Entry 9E1U (electron microscopy, 3.10 A resolution); this record covers chains E and I of the 11 polymer chains in the assembly.

== Chain E ==
Protein: Histone H3.2
From: Xenopus laevis
UniProt: P84233 (H32_XENLA); residues 0-135 here correspond to UniProt positions 1-136 (UniProt number = residue number + 1)
Amino-acid sequence (136 residues; row label = number of the first residue in the row; numbering starts at 0):
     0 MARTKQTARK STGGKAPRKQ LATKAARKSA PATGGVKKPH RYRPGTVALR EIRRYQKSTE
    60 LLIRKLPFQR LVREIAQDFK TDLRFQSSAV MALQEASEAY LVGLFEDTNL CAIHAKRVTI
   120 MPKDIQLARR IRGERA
Not modelled in the structure: 0-37, 134-135
Swiss-Prot annotation at these positions:
  - modified residue: Arg2 (Asymmetric dimethylarginine), Thr3 (Phosphothreonine), Lys4 (Allysine), Gln5 (5-glutamyl dopamine), Thr6 (Phosphothreonine), Arg8 (Citrulline), Lys9 (N6,N6,N6-trimethyllysine), Ser10 (ADP-ribosylserine), Thr11 (Phosphothreonine), Lys14 (N6-(2-hydroxyisobutyryl)lysine), Arg17 (Asymmetric dimethylarginine), Lys18 (N6-(2-hydroxyisobutyryl)lysine), Lys23 (N6-(2-hydroxyisobutyryl)lysine), Arg26 (Citrulline), Lys27 (N6,N6,N6-trimethyllysine), Ser28 (ADP-ribosylserine), Lys36 (N6,N6,N6-trimethyllysine), Lys37 (N6-methyllysine), Tyr41 (Phosphotyrosine), Lys56 (N6,N6,N6-trimethyllysine) and 8 more in UniProt
  - lipidation: Cys110 (S-palmitoyl cysteine)

== Chain I ==
Molecule: 151-nt DNA strand
Sequence (151 nucleotides; each row starts with the number of its first residue; numbers below 1 keep their minus sign (DC-74 is residue -74)):
   -74 CACAGGATGT ATATATCTGA CACGTGCCTG GAGACTAGGG AGTAATCCCC TTGGCGGTTA
   -14 AAACGCGGGG GACAGCGCGT ACGTGCGTTT AAGCGGTGCT AGAGCTGTCT ACGACCAATT
    46 GAGCGGCCTC GGCACCGGGA TTCTCCAGGG C

== Interface between chain E and chain I ==
Contacting residue pairs (23):
  Arg40(E) with DC71(I), sugar contact
  Tyr41(E) with DC70(I), phosphate contact; DC71(I), phosphate contact
  Arg42(E) with DG-5(I), salt bridge to the phosphate; DC71(I), hydrogen bond to the phosphate; DA72(I), salt bridge to the phosphate
  Pro43(E) with DG-5(I), sugar contact
  Thr45(E) with DC71(I), hydrogen bond to the phosphate
  Arg49(E) with DC70(I), sugar contact
  Arg63(E) with DA-14(I), sugar contact
  Arg72(E) with DT-23(I), salt bridge to the phosphate
  Arg83(E) with DT-24(I), phosphate contact; DT-23(I), phosphate contact
  Phe84(E) with DT-24(I), sugar contact; DT-23(I), hydrogen bond to the phosphate
  Gln85(E) with DT-24(I), phosphate contact
  Arg116(E) with DA-3(I), phosphate contact; DC-2(I), phosphate contact
  Val117(E) with DG-4(I), sugar contact; DA-3(I), hydrogen bond to the phosphate
  Thr118(E) with DG-4(I), phosphate contact; DA-3(I), hydrogen bond to the phosphate
  Met120(E) with DC-2(I), phosphate contact
Interface residues without a listed pair, chain E (18 interface residues in all): Leu82, Ser86, Lys115
Interface residues without a listed pair, chain I (12 interface residues in all): DA-13, DG-8

== Overview ==
18 residues of chain E and 12 residues of chain I are in contact; the contacts include 5 hydrogen bonds and 3
salt bridges. Polar pairs include Arg42(E)-DC71(I), Thr45(E)-DC71(I) and Phe84(E)-DT-23(I).
Chain E is Histone H3.2 (Xenopus laevis) and chain I is a 151-nt DNA strand; the structure, Snf2h bound
nucleosome complex - ClassC1, was determined by electron microscopy together with 9E1L, 9E1M, 9E1N, 9E1O,
9E1P, 9E1Q and 4 further entries from the same study.
